PDB entry 6XL5 | electron microscopy, 2.50 A resolution | chains T and H of the 10 polymer chains in the assembly

[Chain T]
Molecule: synthetic template strand DNA
Sequence (54 nucleotides; row label = number of the first residue in the row):
     1 CGCCGCGTCAGACTCGTAGGAATCTAAACCCTCCCCTTAGGGGAGGGTCA
    51 AGGC

[Chain H]
Molecule: MerR family transcriptional regulator EcmrR
From: Escherichia coli O157:H7
Amino-acid sequence (268 residues; each row starts with the number of its first residue):
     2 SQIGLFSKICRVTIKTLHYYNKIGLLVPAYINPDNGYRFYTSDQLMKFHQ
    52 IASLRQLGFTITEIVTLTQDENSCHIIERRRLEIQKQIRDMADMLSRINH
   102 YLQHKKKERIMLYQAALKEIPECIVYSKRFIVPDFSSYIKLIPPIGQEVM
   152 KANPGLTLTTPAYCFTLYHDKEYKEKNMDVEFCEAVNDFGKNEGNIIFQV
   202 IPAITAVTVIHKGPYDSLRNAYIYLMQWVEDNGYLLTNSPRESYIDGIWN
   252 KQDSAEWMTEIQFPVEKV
Ligand contacts:
  - tetraphenylantimonium ion (118): Tyr127, Ile143, Pro144, Gly147, Met151, Ala163, Cys165, Phe183, Tyr245, Ile249, Trp250
  - chapso (1N7): Tyr169, Asp171, Lys172, Glu173, Tyr174, Lys175, Glu176, Met179, Leu219, Arg220, Tyr223, Met227
From the paper describing this entry:
  - binding site for tetraphenylantimonium ion: Glu185
  - binding site for synthetic non-template strand DNA: Lys16, His19, Tyr21, Tyr38, Arg39, Arg56

[Chain T / chain H interface]
Pairs across the interface (17):
  DA39(T) - Tyr20(H)  base contact
  DA39(T) - Arg56(H)  salt bridge to the phosphate
  DA39(T) - Thr61(H)  phosphate contact
  DA39(T) - Ile62(H)  hydrogen bond to the phosphate
  DG40(T) - Thr17(H)  phosphate contact
  DG40(T) - Tyr20(H)  base contact
  DG40(T) - Tyr21(H)  hydrogen bond to the phosphate
  DG40(T) - Ile62(H)  phosphate contact
  DG41(T) - Thr14(H)  hydrogen bond to the phosphate
  DG41(T) - Lys16(H)  phosphate contact
  DG41(T) - Thr17(H)  phosphate contact
  DG42(T) - Lys16(H)  hydrogen bond to the base
  DG43(T) - Lys16(H)  hydrogen bond to the base
  DG47(T) - Tyr38(H)  hydrogen bond to the base
  DT48(T) - Asn36(H)  hydrogen bond to the phosphate
  DT48(T) - Tyr38(H)  sugar contact
  DC49(T) - Asn36(H)  hydrogen bond to the phosphate
Interface residues without a listed pair, chain H (11 interface residues in all): Thr63

[Summary]
Chain T and chain H form an interface of 8 and 11 residues respectively; the contacts include 8 hydrogen bonds
and 1 salt bridge. Polar pairs include DG42(T)-Lys16(H), DG43(T)-Lys16(H) and DG47(T)-Tyr38(H). The paper
reports a binding site for synthetic non-template strand DNA at Lys16(H), His19(H) and Tyr21(H) among others;
a binding site for tetraphenylantimonium ion at Glu185(H).
Chain T is synthetic template strand DNA and chain H is MerR family transcriptional regulator EcmrR
(Escherichia coli O157:H7); the structure, Cryo-EM structure of EcmrR-RNAP-promoter open complex (EcmrR-RPo),
was determined by electron microscopy, deposited together with 6XL6, 6XL9, 6XLA, 6XLJ, 6XLK, 6XLL, 6XLM and
6XLN.
